Entry 6ET9 (X-ray diffraction, 2.75 A resolution); this record covers chains A and C of the 12 polymer chains in the assembly.

[Chain A (and C)]
Molecule: Acetyl-CoA acetyltransferase thiolase
Organism: Methanothermococcus thermolithotrophicus
Notes: EC 2.3.1.9; chain C of this document is another copy of the same molecule, construct and numbering; everything in this record applies to it too
Amino-acid sequence (392 residues; row label = number of the first residue in the row):
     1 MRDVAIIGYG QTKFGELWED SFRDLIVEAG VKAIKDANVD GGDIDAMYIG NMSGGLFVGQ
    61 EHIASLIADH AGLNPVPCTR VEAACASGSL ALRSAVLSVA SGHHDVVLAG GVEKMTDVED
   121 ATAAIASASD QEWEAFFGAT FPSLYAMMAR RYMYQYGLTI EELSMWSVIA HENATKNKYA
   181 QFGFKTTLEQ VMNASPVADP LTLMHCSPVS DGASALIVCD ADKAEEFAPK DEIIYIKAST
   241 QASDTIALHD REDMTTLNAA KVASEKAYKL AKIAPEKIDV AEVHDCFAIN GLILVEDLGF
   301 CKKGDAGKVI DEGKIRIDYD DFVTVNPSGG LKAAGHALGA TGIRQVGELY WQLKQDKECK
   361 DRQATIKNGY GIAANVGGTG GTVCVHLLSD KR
Bound ions: K+: Thr-255, Glu-296, Asp-297; Na+: Lys-314, Arg-316, Tyr-319, Phe-322
From the paper describing this entry:
  - catalytic residues: Cys-85 (proposed by the authors, not directly observed)

[Chain A / chain C interface]
Contacting residue pairs (109; chain A residue first):
  Met-1(A) with Met-1(C); Ser-101(C); His-103(C)
  Arg-23(A) with Asp-130(C), salt bridge
  Tyr-48(A) with Leu-97(C)
  Met-52(A) with Glu-61(C)
  Ser-53(A) with Glu-61(C)
  Gly-55(A) with Leu-56(C)
  Leu-56(A) with Glu-61(C)
  Val-58(A) with Gln-131(C); Glu-132(C)
  Gly-59(A) with Ser-127(C), hydrogen bond (backbone-side chain); Gln-131(C)
  Gln-60(A) with Ser-127(C), hydrogen bond (side chain-backbone); Ser-129(C), hydrogen bond (side chain-backbone); Asp-130(C); Gln-131(C), hydrogen bond (side chain-backbone); Ile-246(C)
  Glu-61(A) with Met-52(C); Leu-56(C); Glu-82(C); Ser-127(C), hydrogen bond (backbone-backbone)
  His-62(A) with Glu-82(C), hydrogen bond (backbone-side chain); Ala-83(C); Ala-84(C); Ala-128(C), hydrogen bond (side chain-backbone); Ile-246(C); Gly-377(C); Gly-381(C); Thr-382(C), hydrogen bond
  Ser-65(A) with Asp-244(C), hydrogen bond (side chain-backbone); Ile-246(C); Gly-381(C), hydrogen bond (side chain-backbone); Thr-382(C)
  Leu-66(A) with Ile-246(C), hydrophobic
  Ala-68(A) with Ser-243(C)
  Asp-69(A) with Thr-245(C); Ile-246(C), hydrogen bond (side chain-backbone)
  Asn-74(A) with Ser-243(C), hydrogen bond; Asp-244(C), hydrogen bond (side chain-backbone); Thr-245(C)
  Pro-75(A) with Ala-242(C); Ser-243(C), hydrogen bond (backbone-backbone)
  Val-76(A) with Ser-243(C)
  Pro-77(A) with Gln-241(C)
  Cys-78(A) with Gln-241(C), hydrogen bond (backbone-side chain)
  Thr-79(A) with Val-81(C); Leu-90(C); Gln-241(C), hydrogen bond
  Arg-80(A) with Arg-80(C); Val-81(C); Glu-82(C), salt bridge
  Val-81(A) with Thr-79(C); Arg-80(C)
  Glu-82(A) with Glu-61(C); His-62(C), hydrogen bond (side chain-backbone); Ile-63(C); Arg-80(C), salt bridge
  Ala-83(A) with His-62(C)
  Ala-84(A) with His-62(C)
  Leu-90(A) with Thr-79(C)
  Arg-93(A) with His-104(C), hydrogen bond
  Leu-97(A) with Tyr-48(C); Leu-97(C); Ser-101(C); His-103(C)
  Ala-100(A) with Ser-101(C); His-103(C)
  Ser-101(A) with Met-1(C); Leu-97(C); Ala-100(C); Ser-101(C)
  His-103(A) with Met-1(C); Leu-97(C); Ala-100(C)
  His-104(A) with Arg-93(C), hydrogen bond
  Ser-127(A) with Gly-59(C); Gln-60(C), hydrogen bond (backbone-side chain); Glu-61(C), hydrogen bond (backbone-backbone)
  Ala-128(A) with His-62(C), hydrogen bond (backbone-side chain)
  Ser-129(A) with Gln-60(C), hydrogen bond (backbone-side chain)
  Asp-130(A) with Arg-23(C), salt bridge; Gln-60(C)
  Gln-131(A) with Gly-59(C); Gln-60(C), hydrogen bond (backbone-side chain)
  Glu-132(A) with Val-58(C)
  Trp-133(A) with Arg-23(C)
  Gln-241(A) with Pro-77(C); Cys-78(C), hydrogen bond (side chain-backbone); Thr-79(C), hydrogen bond
  Ala-242(A) with Pro-75(C)
  Ser-243(A) with Ala-68(C); Asn-74(C), hydrogen bond; Pro-75(C), hydrogen bond (backbone-backbone); Val-76(C), hydrogen bond (side chain-backbone)
  Asp-244(A) with Ser-65(C), hydrogen bond (backbone-side chain); Asn-74(C), hydrogen bond (backbone-side chain)
  Thr-245(A) with Asp-69(C); Asn-74(C)
  Ile-246(A) with Gln-60(C); His-62(C); Ser-65(C); Leu-66(C), hydrophobic; Asp-69(C), hydrogen bond (backbone-side chain)
  Gly-377(A) with His-62(C)
  Gly-381(A) with His-62(C); Ser-65(C), hydrogen bond (backbone-side chain)
  Thr-382(A) with His-62(C), hydrogen bond; Ser-65(C)
Also at the interface, not in a pair above, chain A (57 interface residues in all): Ile-63, Ser-98, Gly-102, Ala-247, Asp-250, Val-262, Gly-378
Also at the interface, not in a pair above, chain C (55 interface residues in all): Ser-53, Gly-55, Ser-98, Trp-133, Asp-250, Val-262, Gly-378

[Overview]
The interface between chain A and chain C involves 57 residues on one side and 55 on the other; the contacts
include 34 hydrogen bonds and 4 salt bridges. Polar pairs include Arg-23(A)/Asp-130(C), Arg-80(A)/Glu-82(C)
and Gly-59(A)/Ser-127(C). Thr-255(A), Glu-296(A) and Asp-297(A) coordinate K+. Lys-314(A), Arg-316(A),
Tyr-319(A) and Phe-322(A) coordinate Na+. From the paper: the catalytic residue Cys-85(A).
Both chains are Acetyl-CoA acetyltransferase thiolase (Methanothermococcus thermolithotrophicus). Entry 6ET9
(Structure of the acetoacetyl-CoA-thiolase/HMG-CoA-synthase complex from Methanothermococcus
thermolithotrophicus at 2.75 A) was determined by X-ray diffraction, deposited together with 6ESQ.
